PDB entry 9GU1 | electron microscopy, 2.48 A resolution | chains B and D of the 11 polymer chains in the assembly

Chain B:
Protein: Acetylcholine receptor subunit beta
Organism: Homo sapiens
UniProt: P11230 (ACHB_HUMAN); residues 1-478 here correspond to UniProt positions 24-501 (UniProt number = residue number + 23)
Sequence (478 residues; numbered 1 to 478; the number before each row is that of its first residue):
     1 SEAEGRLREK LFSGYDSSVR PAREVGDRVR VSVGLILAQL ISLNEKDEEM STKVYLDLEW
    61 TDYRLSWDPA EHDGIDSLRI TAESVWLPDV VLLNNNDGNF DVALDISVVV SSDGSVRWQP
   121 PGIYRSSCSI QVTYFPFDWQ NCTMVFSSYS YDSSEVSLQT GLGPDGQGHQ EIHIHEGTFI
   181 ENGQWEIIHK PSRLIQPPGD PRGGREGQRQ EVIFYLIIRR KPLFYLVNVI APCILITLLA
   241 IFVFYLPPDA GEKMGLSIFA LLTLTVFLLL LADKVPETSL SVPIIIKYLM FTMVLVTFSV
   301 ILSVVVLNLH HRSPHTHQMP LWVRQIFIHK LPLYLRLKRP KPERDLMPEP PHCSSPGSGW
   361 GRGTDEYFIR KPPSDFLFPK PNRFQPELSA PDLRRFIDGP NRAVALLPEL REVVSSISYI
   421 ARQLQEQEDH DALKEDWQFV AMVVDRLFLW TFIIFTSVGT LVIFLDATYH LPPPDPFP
Not modelled in the structure: 199-206, 313-435
Disulfides: Cys128-Cys142
Glycans and other covalent adducts: N-acetylglucosamine (NAG) linked to Asn141
UniProt features mapped onto this chain:
  - modified residue: Tyr367 (Phosphotyrosine)
  - glycosylation: Asn141 (N-linked (GlcNAc...) asparagine)

Chain D:
Protein: Acetylcholine receptor subunit delta
Organism: Homo sapiens
UniProt: Q07001 (ACHD_HUMAN); residues 1-496 here correspond to UniProt positions 22-517 (UniProt number = residue number + 21)
Sequence (496 residues; row label = number of the first residue in the row):
     1 LNEEERLIRH LFQEKGYNKE LRPVAHKEES VDVALALTLS NLISLKEVEE TLTTNVWIEH
    61 GWTDNRLKWN AEEFGNISVL RLPPDMVWLP EIVLENNNDG SFQISYSCNV LVYHYGFVYW
   121 LPPAIFRSSC PISVTYFPFD WQNCSLKFSS LKYTAKEITL SLKQDAKENR TYPVEWIIID
   181 PEGFTENGEW EIVHRPARVN VDPRAPLDSP SRQDITFYLI IRRKPLFYII NILVPCVLIS
   241 FMVNLVFYLP ADSGEKTSVA ISVLLAQSVF LLLISKRLPA TSMAIPLIGK FLLFGMVLVT
   301 MVVVICVIVL NIHFRTPSTH VLSEGVKKLF LETLPELLHM SRPAEDGPSP GALVRRSSSL
   361 GYISKAEEYF LLKSRSDLMF EKQSERHGLA RRLTTARRPP ASSEQAQQEL FNELKPAVDG
   421 ANFIVNHMRD QNNYNEEKDS WNRVARTVDR LCLFVVTPVM VVGTAWIFLQ GVYNQPPPQP
   481 FPGDPYSYNV QDKRFI
Not modelled in the structure: 316-440
Disulfides: Cys130-Cys144
Glycans and other covalent adducts: N-acetylglucosamine (NAG) linked to Asn76, Asn143
UniProt features mapped onto this chain:
  - modified residue: Tyr369 (Phosphotyrosine)
  - glycosylation (N-linked (GlcNAc...) asparagine): Asn76, Asn143

How chain B and chain D interact:
Contacting residue pairs (70):
  Ser1(B) with Leu21(D)
  Glu4(B) with Leu21(D)
  Gly5(B) with Leu21(D)
  Gln39(B) with Asn98(D); Ser129(D), hydrogen bond
  Lys53(B) with Glu95(D), salt bridge; Asn97(D); Phe102(D)
  Tyr55(B) with Glu95(D), hydrogen bond; Leu151(D)
  Ile75(B) with Lys27(D)
  Ser77(B) with Lys27(D)
  Arg79(B) with Leu151(D); Lys152(D), hydrogen bond (side chain-backbone); Thr154(D); Glu157(D), salt bridge
  Thr81(B) with Lys152(D)
  Leu104(B) with Phe102(D), hydrophobic; Gln103(D)
  Ile106(B) with Leu151(D), hydrophobic
  Ser107(B) with Lys152(D)
  Pro121(B) with Phe102(D), hydrophobic
  Ile123(B) with Gly100(D)
  Gly183(B) with Thr281(D); Ser282(D), hydrogen bond (backbone-backbone); Met283(D)
  Lys221(B) with Ser282(D), hydrogen bond (backbone-side chain)
  Pro222(B) with Ser282(D)
  Leu223(B) with Ser282(D), hydrogen bond (backbone-side chain); Ile285(D), hydrophobic
  Phe224(B) with Ala280(D), hydrophobic; Ser282(D)
  Val227(B) with Ile285(D), hydrophobic
  Asn228(B) with Leu271(D); Ser275(D)
  Leu235(B) with Met296(D); Thr300(D)
  Leu239(B) with Ile261(D), hydrophobic; Leu264(D), hydrophobic; Thr300(D); Val303(D), hydrophobic
  Phe242(B) with Val304(D), hydrophobic; Val307(D)
  Tyr245(B) with Val307(D), hydrophobic; Asn311(D), hydrogen bond (backbone-side chain)
  Leu246(B) with Val307(D); Leu310(D), hydrophobic
  Pro247(B) with Leu310(D); Asn311(D); Phe314(D), hydrophobic
  Asp249(B) with Phe314(D)
  Ala250(B) with Phe314(D), hydrophobic
  Glu252(B) with Gly254(D); Glu255(D), hydrogen bond (side chain-backbone); Lys256(D), hydrogen bond (side chain-backbone); Thr257(D), hydrogen bond; Ser258(D), hydrogen bond (side chain-backbone); Leu310(D)
  Phe259(B) with Ile261(D), hydrophobic; Ser262(D)
  Leu262(B) with Leu265(D), hydrophobic
  Thr263(B) with Leu265(D); Ser268(D)
  Val266(B) with Leu265(D), hydrophobic; Ser268(D)
  Phe267(B) with Ser268(D); Leu271(D), hydrophobic; Met296(D), hydrophobic
  Leu270(B) with Leu272(D), hydrophobic; Ser275(D)
Other interface residues (no listed pair), chain B (50 interface residues in all): Arg8, Ile41, Ala103, Ile180, Gln184, Tyr225, Ala231, Pro232, Leu238, Leu256, Ala260, Leu269, Lys274
Other interface residues (no listed pair), chain D (51 interface residues in all): Glu20, Val24, Val93, Asp99, Tyr153, Pro210, Val269, Pro279, Leu293, Val297, Ile308, Arg315

Summary:
50 residues of chain B face 51 of chain D across their interface, with 11 hydrogen bonds and 2 salt bridges.
Polar contacts include Lys53(B)-Glu95(D), Arg79(B)-Glu157(D) and Gln39(B)-Ser129(D). N-acetylglucosamine is
covalently linked to Asn141(B). N-acetylglucosamine is covalently linked to Asn76(D) and Asn143(D).
Here chain B is Acetylcholine receptor subunit beta and chain D is Acetylcholine receptor subunit delta, both
from Homo sapiens. Entry 9GU1 (Human adult muscle nAChR in resting state in nanodisc with alpha-bungarotoxin)
was determined by electron microscopy (same publication as 9GU0, 9GU2 and 9GU3).
